PDB entry 6N9X | electron microscopy, 4.10 A resolution (low resolution: residue-level contacts below are approximate; hydrogen-bond / salt-bridge calls are withheld) | chains D and E of the 9 polymer chains in the assembly

[Chain D (and E)]
Name: DNA primase/helicase
Organism: Enterobacteria phage T7
Notes: EC 2.7.7.-, 3.6.4.12; chain E of this document is another copy of the same molecule, construct and numbering; everything in this record applies to it too
Reference sequence: P03692 (PRIM_BPT7); numbering as in UniProt (aligned over 1-566)
Sequence (566 residues; numbered 1 to 566; the number before each row is that of its first residue):
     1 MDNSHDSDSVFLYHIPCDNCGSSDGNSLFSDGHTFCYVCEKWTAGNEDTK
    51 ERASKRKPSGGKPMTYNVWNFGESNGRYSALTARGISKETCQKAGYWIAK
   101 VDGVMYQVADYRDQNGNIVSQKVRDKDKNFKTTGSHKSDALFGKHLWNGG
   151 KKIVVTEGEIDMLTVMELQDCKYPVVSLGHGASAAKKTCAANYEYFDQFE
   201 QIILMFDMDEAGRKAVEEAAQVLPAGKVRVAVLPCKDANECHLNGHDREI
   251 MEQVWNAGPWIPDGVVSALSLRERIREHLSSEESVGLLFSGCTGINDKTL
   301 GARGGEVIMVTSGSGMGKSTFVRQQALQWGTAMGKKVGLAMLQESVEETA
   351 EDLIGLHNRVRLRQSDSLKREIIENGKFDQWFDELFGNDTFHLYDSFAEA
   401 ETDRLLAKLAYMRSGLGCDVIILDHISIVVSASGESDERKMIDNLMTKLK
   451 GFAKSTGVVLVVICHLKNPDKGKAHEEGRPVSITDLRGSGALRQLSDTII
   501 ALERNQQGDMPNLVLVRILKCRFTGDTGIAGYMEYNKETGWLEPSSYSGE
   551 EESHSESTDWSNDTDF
Unresolved in the structure: 1-262, 281-284, 397-401, 432-438, 550-566 (chain E: 1-284, 374-376, 396-403, 430-438, 546-566)
Construct notes: engineered mutation Gln343 (Glu in P03692)
Ion coordination: Mg2+: Ser319, Gln343 (together with dTTP)
Residues lining bound ligands:
  - dTTP (TTP), molecule 1: Gly313, Gly315, Met316, Gly317, Lys318, Ser319, Thr320, Gln343, Gln364, His425, His465, Arg504, Pro511, Asn512, Val514, Tyr535, Lys537
  - dTTP (TTP), molecule 2: Gln494, Ser496, Lys520, Cys521, Arg522, Phe523, Thr524, Gly525
Swiss-Prot annotation at these positions:
  - zinc finger: Cys17 to Cys39 (C4-like)
  - region: Glu550 to Phe566 (Binding to viral DNA polymerase)
  - binding site (Zn(2+)): Cys17, Cys20, Cys36, Cys39
  - binding site (Mg(2+)): Glu157, Asp207, Asp237
  - binding site (ATP): Ser312 to Ser319
  - site (dTTP/dATP binding): Arg361, His465, Arg504, Arg522, Tyr535
What the authors report for this chain:
  - mutagenesis - E343Q: abolished catalytic activity (citing earlier work)
  - specificity-determining residues: His33 (citing earlier work)

[How chain D and chain E interact]
Residue-residue contacts - 47 pairs, chain D then chain E:
  Asp263(D) with Tyr411(E)
  Gly264(D) with Lys408(E)
  Val265(D) with Met412(E)
  Val266(D) with His392(E); Leu393(E)
  Ser267(D) with His392(E)
  Ala268(D) with Phe382(E); Phe386(E); Phe391(E)
  Leu269(D) with Phe386(E)
  Arg272(D) with Asp379(E); Phe382(E)
  Arg274(D) with Glu347(E)
  Ile275(D) with Ala350(E); Glu351(E); Phe378(E); Phe382(E)
  Arg276(D) with Ile373(E); Asp379(E)
  His278(D) with Glu351(E)
  Leu279(D) with Glu351(E); Lys369(E); Ile373(E); Phe378(E)
  Val285(D) with Asp366(E)
  Lys454(D) with Gln343(E); Glu344(E); Ser345(E)
  Lys467(D) with Asn468(E)
  Ser482(D) with Glu477(E)
  Ile483(D) with Glu476(E)
  Thr484(D) with Asn468(E); Ala474(E)
  Arg493(D) with Ser314(E); Asn468(E)
  Gln494(D) with Ser314(E); His465(E); Leu466(E)
  Leu519(D) with Gln506(E)
  Lys520(D) with Ser314(E); Gly315(E)
  Arg522(D) with Gln343(E)
  Phe523(D) with Arg363(E); Gln364(E)
  Thr524(D) with Lys537(E)
  Thr527(D) with Gln506(E); Gln507(E)
Interface residues without a listed pair, chain D (36 interface residues in all): Leu271, Leu300, Arg439, Asp443, Thr447, Asp470, Arg517, Gly525, Asp526
Interface residues without a listed pair, chain E (47 interface residues in all): Val346, Ile354, Arg361, Gly387, Asn388, Asp389, Tyr394, Asp395, His425, Ile428, Lys467, Pro469, Asp470, Arg487, Arg504

[Overview]
36 residues of chain D face 47 of chain E across their interface. Chain D binds dTTP. Ser319(D) and Gln343(D)
coordinate Mg2+. UniProt lists 4 Zn2+-binding residues, 3 Mg2+-binding residues and 8 ATP-binding residues on
chain D. The paper reports that E343Q of chain D abolishes catalytic activity; the specificity determinant
His33(D).
Both chains are DNA primase/helicase (Enterobacteria phage T7). Entry 6N9X (Structure of bacteriophage T7
lagging-strand DNA polymerase (D5A/E7A) and gp4 (helicase/primase) bound to DNA including RNA/DNA ...) was
determined by electron microscopy (same publication as 6N7I, 6N7N, 6N7S, 6N7T, 6N7V, 6N7W and 3 further
entries).
